PDB entry 6OMV | electron microscopy, 3.90 A resolution | chains A and B of the 6 polymer chains in the assembly

# Chain A
Molecule: AcrVA4
Organism: Moraxella bovoculi
UniProtKB: A0A0U2APF4 (A0A0U2APF4_9GAMM); residue numbers follow UniProt; this construct covers 1-234
Amino-acid sequence (234 residues; row label = number of the first residue in the row):
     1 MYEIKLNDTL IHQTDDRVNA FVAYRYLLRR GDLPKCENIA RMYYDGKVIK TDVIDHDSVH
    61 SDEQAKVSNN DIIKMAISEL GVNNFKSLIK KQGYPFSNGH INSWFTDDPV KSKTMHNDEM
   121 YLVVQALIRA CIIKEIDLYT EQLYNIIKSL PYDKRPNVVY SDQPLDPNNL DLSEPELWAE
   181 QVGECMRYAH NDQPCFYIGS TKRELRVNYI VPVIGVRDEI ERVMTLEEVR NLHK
Not modelled in the structure: 1-119

# Chain B
Molecule: Cpf1
Organism: Lachnospiraceae bacterium ND2006
UniProtKB: A0A182DWE3 (A0A182DWE3_9FIRM); residues 2-1227 here correspond to UniProt positions 3-1228 (UniProt number = residue number + 1)
Amino-acid sequence (1227 residues; row label = number of the first residue in the row):
     1 MSKLEKFTNC YSLSKTLRFK AIPVGKTQEN IDNKRLLVED EKRAEDYKGV KKLLDRYYLS
    61 FINDVLHSIK LKNLNNYISL FRKKTRTEKE NKELENLEIN LRKEIAKAFK GNEGYKSLFK
   121 KDIIETILPE FLDDKDEIAL VNSFNGFTTA FTGFFDNREN MFSEEAKSTS IAFRCINENL
   181 TRYISNMDIF EKVDAIFDKH EVQEIKEKIL NSDYDVEDFF EGEFFNFVLT QEGIDVYNAI
   241 IGGFVTESGE KIKGLNEYIN LYNQKTKQKL PKFKPLYKQV LSDRESLSFY GEGYTSDEEV
   301 LEVFRNTLNK NSEIFSSIKK LEKLFKNFDE YSSAGIFVKN GPAISTISKD IFGEWNVIRD
   361 KWNAEYDDIH LKKKAVVTEK YEDDRRKSFK KIGSFSLEQL QEYADADLSV VEKLKEIIIQ
   421 KVDEIYKVYG SSEKLFDADF VLEKSLKKND AVVAIMKDLL DSVKSFENYI KAFFGEGKET
   481 NRDESFYGDF VLAYDILLKV DHIYDAIRNY VTQKPYSKDK FKLYFQNPQF MGGWDKDKET
   541 DYRATILRYG SKYYLAIMDK KYAKCLQKID KDDVNGNYEK INYKLLPGPN KMLPKVFFSK
   601 KWMAYYNPSE DIQKIYKNGT FKKGDMFNLN DCHKLIDFFK DSISRYPKWS NAYDFNFSET
   661 EKYKDIAGFY REVEEQGYKV SFESASKKEV DKLVEEGKLY MFQIYNKDFS DKSHGTPNLH
   721 TMYFKLLFDE NNHGQIRLSG GAELFMRRAS LKKEELVVHP ANSPIANKNP DNPKKTTTLS
   781 YDVYKDKRFS EDQYELHIPI AINKCPKNIF KINTEVRVLL KHDDNPYVIG IDRGERNLLY
   841 IVVVDGKGNI VEQYSLNEII NNFNGIRIKT DYHSLLDKKE KERFEARQNW TSIENIKELK
   901 AGYISQVVHK ICELVEKYDA VIALEDLNSG FKNSRVKVEK QVYQKFEKML IDKLNYMVDK
   961 KSNPCATGGA LKGYQITNKF ESFKSMSTQN GFIFYIPAWL TSKIDPSTGF VNLLKTKYTS
  1021 IADSKKFISS FDRIMYVPEE DLFEFALDYK NFSRTDADYI KKWKLYSYGN RIRIFRNPKK
  1081 NNVFDWEEVC LTSAYKELFN KYGINYQQGD IRALLCEQSD KAFYSSFMAL MSLMLQMRNS
  1141 ITGRTDVDFL ISPVKNSDGI FYDSRNYEAQ ENAILPKNAD ANGAYNIARK VLWAIGQFKK
  1201 AEDEKLDKVK IAISNKEWLE YAQTSVK
Not modelled in the structure: 281-291, 1076-1083
Differences from the reference sequence: expression tag (1); conflict N112 (Ala113 in A0A182DWE3), E113 (Ala114 in A0A182DWE3), F131 (Ala132 in A0A182DWE3), L132 (Ala133 in A0A182DWE3), Q264 (Ala265 in A0A182DWE3), K269 (Ala270 in A0A182DWE3), V357 (Leu358 in A0A182DWE3), R1076 (Ala1077 in A0A182DWE3), N1077 (Ala1078 in A0A182DWE3), P1078 (Ala1079 in A0A182DWE3), D1085 (Ala1086 in A0A182DWE3)
Bound ions: Mg2+: T716 (shared with 1 residue of chain G)

# Interface between chain A and chain B
Residue-residue contacts (38; chain A residue first):
  K148(A) with P764(B); A766(B)
  Y152(A) with K768(B)
  Y160(A) with D450(B), hydrogen bond
  D162(A) with K444(B), salt bridge
  E176(A) with K434(B), salt bridge
  W178(A) with R887(B)
  E180(A) with E885(B); A886(B)
  E184(A) with K768(B), salt bridge
  M186(A) with V757(B), hydrophobic; V758(B); H759(B), hydrogen bond
  R187(A) with V757(B); V758(B), hydrogen bond (backbone-backbone)
  Y188(A) with L756(B); V757(B), hydrophobic; V758(B)
  A189(A) with L756(B); V758(B), hydrophobic
  C195(A) with V757(B), hydrophobic
  Y197(A) with V757(B); K785(B)
  G199(A) with E882(B)
  T201(A) with K785(B)
  K202(A) with N895(B), hydrogen bond (backbone-side chain)
  R203(A) with K447(B); E882(B), salt bridge; T891(B), hydrogen bond (backbone-side chain); N895(B)
  E204(A) with K448(B); P515(B); K785(B)
  L205(A) with K448(B)
  R206(A) with E755(B), hydrogen bond (side chain-backbone); V757(B)
  R217(A) with F884(B), hydrogen bond (side chain-backbone); E885(B)
Interface residues without a listed pair, chain A (29 interface residues in all): Y144, L150, Q181, C185, H190, S200, V216
Interface residues without a listed pair, chain B (30 interface residues in all): K753, E754, P760, S763, N767, K879, K881, Q888

# In short
Chain A and chain B form an interface of 29 and 30 residues respectively; the contacts include 7 hydrogen
bonds and 4 salt bridges. Polar pairs include D162(A)-K444(B), E176(A)-K434(B) and E184(A)-K768(B).
Here chain A is AcrVA4 (Moraxella bovoculi) and chain B is Cpf1 (Lachnospiraceae bacterium ND2006). Entry 6OMV
(CryoEM structure of the LbCas12a-crRNA-AcrVA4-DNA complex) was determined by electron microscopy together
with 6NM9, 6NMA, 6NMC, 6NMD and 6NME from the same study.
